Entry 5Y0V (X-ray diffraction, 2.42 A resolution); this record covers chain A.

Chain A:
Molecule: Beta-hexosaminidase
Organism: Ostrinia furnacalis
Notes: EC 3.2.1.52
UniProtKB: Q06GJ0 (Q06GJ0_OSTFU); residues 23-594 here = UniProt positions 23-594
Amino-acid sequence (578 residues; row label = number of the first residue in the row):
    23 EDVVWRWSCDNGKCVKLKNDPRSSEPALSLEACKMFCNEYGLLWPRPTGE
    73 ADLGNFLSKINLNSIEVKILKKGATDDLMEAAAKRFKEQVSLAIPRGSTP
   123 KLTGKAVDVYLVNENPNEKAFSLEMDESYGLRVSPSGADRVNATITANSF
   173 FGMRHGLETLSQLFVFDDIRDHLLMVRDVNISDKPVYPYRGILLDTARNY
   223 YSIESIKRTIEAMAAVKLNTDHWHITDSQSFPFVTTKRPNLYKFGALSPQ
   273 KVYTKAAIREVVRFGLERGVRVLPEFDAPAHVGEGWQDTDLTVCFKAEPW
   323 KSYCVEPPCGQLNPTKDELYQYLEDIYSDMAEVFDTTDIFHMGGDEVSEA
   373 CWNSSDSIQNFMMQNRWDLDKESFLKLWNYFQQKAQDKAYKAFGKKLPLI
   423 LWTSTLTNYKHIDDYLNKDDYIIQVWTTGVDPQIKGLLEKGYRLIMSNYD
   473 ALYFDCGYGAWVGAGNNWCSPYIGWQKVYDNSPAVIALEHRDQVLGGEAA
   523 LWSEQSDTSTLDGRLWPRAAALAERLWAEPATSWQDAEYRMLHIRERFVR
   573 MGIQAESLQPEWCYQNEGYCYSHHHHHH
Not modelled in the structure: 595-600
Sequence notes: engineered mutation Asp243 (Phe in Q06GJ0), Phe570 (Leu in Q06GJ0); expression tag (595-600)
Curated features (UniProtKB/Swiss-Prot):
  - active site (Charge relay system): Asp249, His303, Glu368
  - site: Val327 (Important determinant of glycosidic bond specificity), Glu328 (Essential for chitooligosaccharide substrate binding), Trp490 (Essential for chitooligosaccharide substrate binding)
  - glycosylation (N-linked (GlcNAc...) asparagine): Asn164, Asn375
  - mutagenesis: Val327 (V327G: 5.3-fold decrease in Ki for PUGNAc inhibitor as a result of widened active pocket entrance ...), Glu328 (E328A: 19% decrease in catalytic activity with 4MU-beta-GlcNAc as substrate. 8-fold increase in KM for GlcNAc-beta-1,4-GlcNAc. 42-fold increase in Ki for TMG-chitotriomycin inhibitor ...), His433 (H433A: 1389-fold decrease in catalytic activity with 4MU-beta-GlcNAc as substrate), Trp448 (W448A: 2-fold increase in KM, 927-fold decrease in kcat and a 1900-fold decrease in kcat/KM with 4MU-beta-GlcNAc as substrate ...), Trp490 (W490A: 2,277-fold increase in Ki for TMG-chitotriomycin inhibitor. 13-fold increase in KM for GlcNAc-beta-1,4-GlcNAc ...)
Disulfide bonds: Cys31-Cys59, Cys36-Cys55, Cys316-Cys373, Cys326-Cys331, Cys478-Cys491, Cys585-Cys592
Glycans and other covalent adducts: N-acetylglucosamine (NAG) linked to Asn164, Asn375
Small-molecule neighbours: berberine (BER): Trp322, Val327, Glu328, Asp367, Trp448, Tyr475, Trp483, Val484, Trp490
Reported in the primary citation:
  - binding site for berberine: Trp322, Glu328, Trp483, Val484, Trp490
  - mutagenesis - W490A (Kd 100 mum): abolished binding to berberine

Summary:
Ligands of chain A: berberine. Covalently linked N-acetylglucosamine: at Asn164 and Asn375. Curated annotation
(UniProt) lists 3 active-site residues and 5 mutagenesis sites. From the paper: a binding site for berberine
at Trp322, Glu328 and Trp483 among others; W490A abolishes binding to berberine.
Chain A is Beta-hexosaminidase (Ostrinia furnacalis); the structure, Crystal Structure of insect
beta-N-acetyl-D-hexosaminidase OfHex1 complexed with berberine, was determined by X-ray diffraction, deposited
together with 5Y1B.
